Entry 8UY0 (electron microscopy, 3.20 A resolution); this record covers chains N and X of the 5 polymer chains in the assembly.

[Chain N]
Name: Nanobody 35
Source organism: Lama glama
Notes: antibody fragment or engineered binder
Amino-acid sequence (145 residues; row label = number of the first residue in the row):
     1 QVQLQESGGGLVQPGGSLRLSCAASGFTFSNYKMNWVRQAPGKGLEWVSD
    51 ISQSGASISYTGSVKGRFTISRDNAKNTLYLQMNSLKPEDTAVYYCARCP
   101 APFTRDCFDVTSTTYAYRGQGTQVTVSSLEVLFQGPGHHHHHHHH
Unresolved in the structure: 127-145

[Chain X]
Name: miniGs399
Source organism: Homo sapiens
UniProt: A0A804HIH4 (A0A804HIH4_HUMAN); residues 204-394 here correspond to UniProt positions 95-285 (UniProt number = residue number - 109)
Amino-acid sequence (261 residues; numbered -7 to 394; 141 numbers in that range are skipped by the numbering (no residue carries them; nothing is unmodelled there); the number before each row is that of its first residue; numbers below 1 keep their minus sign (Gly-7 is residue -7)):
    -7 GGSLEVLFQGPSGNSKTEDQRNEEKAQREANKKIEKQLQKDKQVYRATHR
    43 LLLLGADNSGKSTIVKQMR
   193 ILHGGSGGSGGTSGIFETKFQVDKVNFHMFDVGGQRDERRKWIQCFNDVT
   243 AIIFVVDSSDY
   264 NRLQEALNLFKSIWNNRWLRTISVILFLNKQDLLAEKVLAGKSKIEDYFP
   314 EFARYTTPEDATPEPGEDPRVTRAKYFIRDEFLRISTASGDGRHYCYPHF
   364 TCAVDTENARRIFNDCRDIIQRMHLRQYELL
Unresolved in the structure: -7 to 13, 193-205, 304-305, 322-327, 353-355
Sequence notes: expression tag (-7 to 61, 193-203); conflict Asp249 (Ala140 in A0A804HIH4), Asp252 (Ser143 in A0A804HIH4), Ala372 (Ile263 in A0A804HIH4), Ile375 (Val266 in A0A804HIH4)

[Interface between chain N and chain X]
Residue-residue contacts (23):
  Trp47(N) with Glu268(X); Asn271(X)
  Gly62(N) with Tyr311(X); Pro313(X)
  Pro100(N) with Arg232(X)
  Arg105(N) with Asn278(X)
  Asp106(N) with Ser275(X); Asn278(X); Asn279(X), hydrogen bond
  Cys107(N) with Ser275(X), hydrogen bond (backbone-side chain)
  Phe108(N) with Arg231(X); Arg232(X); Asn279(X)
  Asp109(N) with Asp229(X); Glu230(X); Arg231(X), hydrogen bond (side chain-backbone); Arg232(X), salt bridge
  Ser112(N) with Asp229(X); Glu230(X)
  Thr113(N) with Asp229(X)
  Thr114(N) with Arg228(X); Glu230(X)
  Tyr117(N) with Arg232(X)
Other interface residues (no listed pair), chain N (18 interface residues in all): Lys43, Glu46, Thr61, Ser63, Thr111, Tyr115
Other interface residues (no listed pair), chain X (18 interface residues in all): Asn264, Gln267, Leu272, Ile276, Arg280, Asp310

[In short]
The chain N/chain X interface involves 18 residues from each chain, with 3 hydrogen bonds and 1 salt bridge.
Polar pairs include Asp109(N)-Arg232(X), Asp106(N)-Asn279(X) and Cys107(N)-Ser275(X).
Chain N is Nanobody 35 (Lama glama) and chain X is miniGs399 (Homo sapiens); the structure, Consensus
olfactory receptor consOR2 bound to S-carvone and in complex with mini-Gs trimeric protein, was determined by
electron microscopy (same publication as 8UXV and 8UXY).
